Entry 7OHU (electron microscopy, 3.70 A resolution); this record covers chains 1 and B of the 27 polymer chains in the assembly.

Chain 1:
Molecule: 25S rRNA
Organism: Saccharomyces cerevisiae S288C
Sequence (3396 nucleotides; each row starts with the number of its first residue; note: 87 numbers in that range are skipped by the numbering (no residue carries them; nothing is unmodelled there); a row labelled like 990A-990Z holds insertion residues (990A, then the next letters in order)):
     1 GUUUGACCUCAAAUCAGGUAGGAGUACCCGCUGAACUUAAGCAUAUCAAU
    51 AAGCGGAGGAAAAGAAACCAACCGGGAUUGCCUUAGUAACGGCGAGUGAA
   101 GCGGCAAAAGCUCAAAUUUGAAAUCUGGUACCUUCGGUGCCCGAGUUGUA
   151 AUUUGGAGAGGGCAACUUUGGGGCCGUUCCUUGUCUAUGUUCCUUGGAAC
   201 AGGACGUCAUAGAGGGUGAGAAUCCCGUGUGGCGAGGAGUGCGGUUCUUU
   251 GUAAAGUGCCUUCGAAGAGUCGAGUUGUUUGGGAAUGCAGCUCUAAGUGG
   301 GUGGUAAAUUCCAUCUAAAGCUAAAUAUUGGCGAGAGACCGAUAGCGAAC
   351 AAGUACAGUGAUGGAAAGAUGAAAAGAACUUUGAAAAGAGAGUGAAAAAG
   401 UACGUGAAAUUGUUGAAAGGGAAGGGCAUUUGAUCAGACAUGGUGUUUUG
   451 UGCCCUCUGCUCCUUGUGGGUAGGGGAAUCUCGCAUUUCACUGGGCCAGC
   501 AUCAGUUUUGGUGGCAGGAUAAAUCCAUAGGAAUGUAGCUUGCCUCGGUA
   551 AGUAUUAUAGCCUGUGGGAAUACUGCCAGCUGGGACUGAGGACUGCGACG
   601 UAAGUCAAGGAUGCUGGCAUAAUGGUUAUAUGCCGCCCGUCUUGAAACAC
   651 GGACCAAGGAGUCUAACGUCUAUGCGAGUGUUUGGGUGUAAAACCCAUAC
   701 GCGUAAUGAAAGUGAACGUAGGUUGGGGCCUCGCAAGAGGUGCACAAUCG
   751 ACCGAUCCUGAUGUCUUCGGAUGGAUUUGAGUAAGAGCAUAGCUGUUGGG
   801 ACCCGAAAGAUGGUGAACUAUGCCUGAAUAGGGUGAAGCCAGAGGAAACU
   851 CUGGUGGAGGCUCGUAGCGGUUCUGACGUGCAAAUCGAUCGUCGAAUUUG
   901 GGUAUAGGGGCGAAAGACUAAUCGAACCAUCUAGUAGCUGGUUCCUGCCG
   951 AAGUUUCCCUCAGGAUAGCAGAAGCUCGUAUCAGUUUUAU
990A-990Z GAGGUAAAGCGAAUGAUUAGAGGUUC
991A-991Z CGGGGUCGAAAUGACCUUGACCUAUU
992A-992Z CUCAAACUUUAAAUAUGUAAGAAGUC
993A-993I CUUGUUACU
  1060 UAA
  1081 UUGAACGUGGACAUUUGAAUGAAGAGCUUUUAGUGGGCCAUUUUUGGUAA
  1131 GCAGAACUGGCGAUGCGGGAUGAACCGAACGUAGAGUUAAGGUGCCGGAA
  1181 UACACGCUCAUCAGACACCACAAAAGGUGUUAGUUCAUCUAGACAGCCGG
  1231 ACGGUGGCCAUGGAAGUCGGAAUCCGCUAAGGAGUGUGUAACAACUCACC
  1281 GGCCGAAUGAACUAGCCCUGAAAAUGGAUGGCGCUCAAGCGUGUUACCUA
  1331 UACUCUACCGUCAGGGUUGAUAUGAUGCCCUGACGAGUAGGCAGGCGUGG
  1381 AGGUCAGUGACGAAGCCUAGACCGUAAGGUCGGGUCGAACGGCCUCUAGU
  1431 GCAGAUCUUGGUGGUAGUAGCAAAUAUUCAAAUGAGAACUUUGAAGACUG
  1481 AAGUGGGGAAAGGUUCCACGUCAACAGCAGUUGGACGUGGGUUAGUCGAU
  1531 CCUAAGAGAUGGGGAAGCUCCGUUUCAAAGGCCUGAUUUUAUGCAGGCCA
  1581 CCAUCGAAAGGGAAUCCGGUUAAGAUUCCGGAACCUGGAUAUGGAUUCUU
  1631 CACGGUAACGUAACUGAAUGUGGAGACGUCGGCGCGAGCCCUGGGAGGAG
  1681 UUAUCUUUUCUUCUUAACAGCUUAUCACCCCGGAAUUGGUUUAUCCGGAG
  1731 AUGGGGUCUUAUGGCUGGAAGAGGCCAGCACCUUUGCUGGCUCCGGUGCG
  1781 CUUGUGACGGCCCGUGAAAAUCCACAGGAAGGAAUAGUUUUCAUGCCAGG
  1831 UCGUACUGAUAACCGCAGCAGGUCUCCAAGGUGAACAGCCUCUAGUUGAU
  1881 AGAAUAAUGUAGAUAAGGGAAGUCGGCAAAAUAGAUCCGUAACUUCGGGA
  1931 UAAGGAUUGGCUCUAAGGGUCGGGUAGUGAGGGCCUUGGUCAGACGCAGC
  1981 GGGCGUGCUUGUGGACUGCUUGGUGGGGCUUGCUCUGCUAGGCGGACUAC
  2031 UUGCGUGCCUUGUUGUAGACGGCCUUGGUAGGUCUCUUGUAGACCGUCGC
  2081 UUGCUACAAUUAACGAUCAACUUAGAACUGGUACGGACAAGGGGAAUCUG
  2131 ACUGUCUAAUUAAAACAUAGCAUUGCGAUGGUCAGAAAGUGAUGUUGACG
  2181 CAAUGUGAUUUCUGCCCAGUGCUCUGAAUGUCAAAGUGAAGAAAUUCAAC
  2231 CAAGCGCGGGUAAACGGCGGGAGUAACUAUGACUCUCUUAAGGUAGCCAA
  2281 AUGCCUCGUCAUCUAAUUAGUGACGCGCAUGAAUGGAUUAACGAGAUUCC
  2331 CACUGUCCCUAUCUACUAUCUAGCGAAACCACAGCCAAGGGAACGGGCUU
  2381 GGCAGAAUCAGCGGGGAAAGAAGACCCUGUUGAGCUUGACUCUAGUUUGA
  2431 CAUUGUGAAGAGACAUAGAGGGUGUAGAAUAAGUGGGAGCUUCGGCGCCA
  2481 GUGAAAUACCACUACCUUUAUAGUUUCUUUACUUAUUCAAUGAAGCGGAG
  2531 CUGGAAUUCAUUUUCCACGUUCUAGCAUUCAAGGUCCCAUUCGGGGCUGA
  2581 UCCGGGUUGAAGACAUUGUCAGGUGGGGAGUUUGGCUGGGGCGGCACAUC
  2631 UGUUAAACGAUAACGCAGAUGUCCUAAGGGGGGCUCAUGGAGAACAGAAA
  2681 UCUCCAGUAGAACAAAAGGGUAAAAGCCCCCUUGAUUUUGAUUUUCAGUG
  2731 UGAAUACAAACCAUGAAAGUGUGGCCUAUCGAUCCUUUAGUCCCUCGGAA
  2781 UUUGAGGCUAGAGGUGCCAGAAAAGUUACCACAGGGAUAACUGGCUUGUG
  2831 GCAGUCAAGCGUUCAUAGCGACAUUGCUUUUUGAUUCUUCGAUGUCGGCU
  2881 CUUCCUAUCAUACCGAAGCAGAAUUCGGUAAGCGUUGGAUUGUUCACCCA
  2931 CUAAUAGGGAACGUGAGCUGGGUUUAGACCGUCGUGAGACAGGUUAGUUU
  2981 UACCCUACUGAUGAAUGUUACCGCAAUAGUAAUUGAACUUAGUACGAGAG
  3031 GAACAGUUCAUUCGGAUAAUUGGUUUUUGCGGCUGUCUGAUCAGGCAUUG
  3081 CCGCGAAGCUACCAUCCGCUGGAUUAUGGCUGAACGCCUCUAAGUCAGAA
  3131 UCCAUGCUAGAACGCGGUGAUUUCUUUGCUCCACACAAUAUAGAUGGAUA
  3181 CGAAUAAGGCGUCCUUGUGGCGUCGCUGAACCAUAGCAGGCUAGCAACGG
  3231 UGCACUUGGCGGAAAGGCCUUGGGUGCUUGCUGGCGAAUUGCAAUGUCAU
  3281 UUUGCGUGGGGAUAAAUCAUUUGUAUACGACUUAGAUGUACAACGGGGUA
  3331 UUGUAAGCAGUAGAGUAGCCUUGUUGUUACGAUCUGCUGAGAUUAAGCCU
  3381 UUGUUGUCUGAUUUGU
Not modelled in the structure: 40-43, 165, 306-309, 453-473, 636, 660, 762-768, 818-925, 937, 990A-990Z, 991A-991Z, 992A-992Z, 993A-993I, 1081-1097, 1197-1200, 1303-1308, 1432, 1452-2351, 2373, 2397-2823, 2842-2847, 2859-2888, 2916-2984, 2994, 3078-3079, 3130, 3351, 3354-3355, 3377

Chain B:
Protein: 60S ribosomal protein L3
Organism: Saccharomyces cerevisiae (strain ATCC 204508 / S288c)
UniProt: P14126 (RL3_YEAST); residues 1-387 here = UniProt positions 1-387
Sequence (387 residues; numbered 1 to 387; the number before each row is that of its first residue):
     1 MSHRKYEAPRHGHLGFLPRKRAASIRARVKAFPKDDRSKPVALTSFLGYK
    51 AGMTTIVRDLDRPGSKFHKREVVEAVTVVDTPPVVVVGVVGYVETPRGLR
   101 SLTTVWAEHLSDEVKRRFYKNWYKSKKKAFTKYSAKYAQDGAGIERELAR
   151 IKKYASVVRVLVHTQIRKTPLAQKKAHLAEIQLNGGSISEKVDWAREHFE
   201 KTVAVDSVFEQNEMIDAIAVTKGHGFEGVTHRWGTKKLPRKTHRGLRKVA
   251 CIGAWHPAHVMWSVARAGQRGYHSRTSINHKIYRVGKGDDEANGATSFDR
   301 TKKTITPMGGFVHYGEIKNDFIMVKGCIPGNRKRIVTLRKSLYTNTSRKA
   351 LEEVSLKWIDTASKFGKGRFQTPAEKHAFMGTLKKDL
Not modelled in the structure: 1-11, 226-268, 380-382
Swiss-Prot annotation at these positions:
  - modified residue: Ser24 (Phosphoserine), Thr103 (Phosphothreonine), Ser156 (Phosphoserine), His243 (Pros-methylhistidine), Ser297 (Phosphoserine)
  - cross-link (Glycyl lysine isopeptide (Lys-Gly)): Lys39 (interchain with G-Cter in ubiquitin), Lys136 (interchain with G-Cter in ubiquitin)
  - mutagenesis: His243 (H243A: Cells accumulate 35S and 23S pre-rRNA precursors. Cells display defects in translation elongation resulting in decreased translational accuracy)

How chain 1 and chain B interact:
Pairs across the interface (203; chain 1 residue first):
  G2990(1) - Arg19(B)  phosphate contact
  G2990(1) - Lys20(B)  phosphate contact
  G2990(1) - Gln269(B)  hydrogen bond to the phosphate
  A2991(1) - Arg21(B)  salt bridge to the phosphate
  U2992(1) - Arg21(B)  salt bridge to the phosphate
  A3000(1) - Arg117(B)  sugar contact
  A3000(1) - Phe118(B)  hydrogen bond to the sugar
  A3000(1) - Lys120(B)  salt bridge to the phosphate
  C3001(1) - Arg117(B)  sugar contact
  C3001(1) - Phe118(B)  sugar contact
  C3001(1) - Leu178(B)  sugar contact
  C3002(1) - Arg26(B)  salt bridge to the phosphate
  C3002(1) - Leu161(B)  sugar contact
  C3002(1) - Leu178(B)  sugar contact
  C3002(1) - Ala179(B)  phosphate contact
  C3002(1) - Glu180(B)  hydrogen bond to the sugar
  G3003(1) - Arg26(B)  salt bridge to the phosphate
  G3003(1) - Tyr92(B)  hydrogen bond to the sugar
  G3003(1) - Arg159(B)  hydrogen bond to the phosphate
  G3003(1) - Ala179(B)  phosphate contact
  G3003(1) - Glu180(B)  hydrogen bond to the phosphate
  C3004(1) - Gly98(B)  sugar contact
  C3004(1) - Leu99(B)  hydrogen bond to the sugar
  C3004(1) - Arg159(B)  salt bridge to the phosphate
  G3009(1) - Leu14(B)  hydrogen bond to the sugar
  G3009(1) - Gly15(B)  hydrogen bond to the base
  U3010(1) - His13(B)  sugar contact
  U3010(1) - Leu14(B)  sugar contact
  U3010(1) - Gly15(B)  sugar contact
  A3011(1) - His13(B)  stacking on the base
  U3037(1) - Pro63(B)  sugar contact
  U3037(1) - Arg348(B)  salt bridge to the phosphate
  U3038(1) - Arg62(B)  phosphate contact
  U3038(1) - Pro63(B)  sugar contact
  U3038(1) - Gly64(B)  hydrogen bond to the sugar
  U3038(1) - Ser65(B)  hydrogen bond to the phosphate
  U3038(1) - Lys66(B)  sugar contact
  U3038(1) - Arg348(B)  phosphate contact
  C3039(1) - Arg62(B)  salt bridge to the phosphate
  C3039(1) - Ser65(B)  phosphate contact
  G3044(1) - His13(B)  sugar contact
  G3045(1) - Phe16(B)  sugar contact
  G3045(1) - Arg275(B)  hydrogen bond to the sugar
  A3046(1) - Thr221(B)  sugar contact
  A3046(1) - Arg275(B)  salt bridge to the phosphate
  A3046(1) - Cys327(B)  base contact
  A3046(1) - Pro329(B)  sugar contact
  A3046(1) - Gly330(B)  phosphate contact
  U3047(1) - Met53(B)  sugar contact
  U3047(1) - Thr221(B)  hydrogen bond to the phosphate
  U3047(1) - Lys222(B)  hydrogen bond to the phosphate
  U3047(1) - Cys327(B)  hydrogen bond to the sugar
  U3047(1) - Gly330(B)  phosphate contact
  A3049(1) - Met53(B)  sugar contact
  A3049(1) - Thr55(B)  hydrogen bond to the sugar
  A3049(1) - Ala75(B)  base contact
  A3049(1) - Lys364(B)  phosphate contact
  A3086(1) - Lys367(B)  salt bridge to the phosphate
  C3096(1) - His280(B)  sugar contact
  C3096(1) - Lys325(B)  hydrogen bond to the phosphate
  C3096(1) - Gly326(B)  sugar contact
  C3097(1) - Ile278(B)  hydrogen bond to the sugar
  C3097(1) - Asn279(B)  phosphate contact
  C3097(1) - Lys325(B)  salt bridge to the phosphate
  C3097(1) - Lys349(B)  salt bridge to the phosphate
  G3098(1) - Ile278(B)  sugar contact
  G3098(1) - Asn279(B)  hydrogen bond to the phosphate
  C3099(1) - Ile278(B)  sugar contact
  C3099(1) - Tyr343(B)  hydrogen bond to the phosphate
  U3100(1) - Tyr343(B)  phosphate contact
  U3100(1) - Asn345(B)  phosphate contact
  G3136(1) - Ala31(B)  phosphate contact
  G3136(1) - Leu342(B)  phosphate contact
  C3137(1) - Gly15(B)  base contact
  C3137(1) - Phe16(B)  sugar contact
  C3137(1) - Lys30(B)  phosphate contact
  C3137(1) - Ala31(B)  phosphate contact
  C3137(1) - Thr276(B)  hydrogen bond to the phosphate
  C3137(1) - Arg339(B)  salt bridge to the phosphate
  U3138(1) - Gly15(B)  sugar contact
  U3138(1) - Phe16(B)  hydrogen bond to the sugar
  U3138(1) - Lys30(B)  salt bridge to the phosphate
  U3138(1) - Ile218(B)  phosphate contact
  U3138(1) - Ser274(B)  hydrogen bond to the phosphate
  U3138(1) - Thr276(B)  hydrogen bond to the phosphate
  A3139(1) - Lys20(B)  sugar contact
  A3139(1) - Lys30(B)  salt bridge to the phosphate
  A3139(1) - Ser274(B)  hydrogen bond to the phosphate
  G3140(1) - Lys20(B)  salt bridge to the phosphate
  G3140(1) - Arg28(B)  base contact
  G3140(1) - Lys30(B)  base contact
  G3146(1) - Arg100(B)  hydrogen bond to the sugar
  G3146(1) - Ser101(B)  hydrogen bond to the base
  G3147(1) - Arg100(B)  salt bridge to the phosphate
  G3147(1) - Ser101(B)  hydrogen bond to the sugar
  G3147(1) - Leu102(B)  sugar contact
  G3147(1) - Thr103(B)  sugar contact
  G3147(1) - Thr104(B)  hydrogen bond to the sugar
  U3148(1) - Thr104(B)  hydrogen bond to the sugar
  U3148(1) - Trp106(B)  hydrogen bond to the sugar
  U3148(1) - Phe130(B)  sugar contact
  G3149(1) - Phe130(B)  sugar contact
  G3149(1) - Tyr133(B)  phosphate contact
  A3150(1) - Lys128(B)  sugar contact
  A3150(1) - Thr131(B)  phosphate contact
  A3150(1) - Lys132(B)  hydrogen bond to the phosphate
  U3151(1) - Lys132(B)  salt bridge to the phosphate
  G3241(1) - Lys153(B)  salt bridge to the phosphate
  G3242(1) - Val93(B)  sugar contact
  G3242(1) - Arg100(B)  base contact
  G3242(1) - Arg150(B)  hydrogen bond to the base
  G3242(1) - Tyr154(B)  sugar contact
  A3243(1) - Glu94(B)  sugar contact
  A3243(1) - Thr95(B)  sugar contact
  A3243(1) - Pro96(B)  sugar contact
  A3244(1) - Thr95(B)  phosphate contact
  A3244(1) - Arg97(B)  salt bridge to the phosphate
  A3244(1) - Arg100(B)  salt bridge to the phosphate
  A3245(1) - Arg150(B)  base contact
  A3245(1) - Tyr154(B)  hydrogen bond to the base
  A3292(1) - Lys132(B)  hydrogen bond to the sugar
  A3294(1) - Lys126(B)  salt bridge to the phosphate
  A3294(1) - Lys128(B)  salt bridge to the phosphate
  A3295(1) - Tyr119(B)  sugar contact
  A3295(1) - Ser125(B)  phosphate contact
  A3295(1) - Lys126(B)  hydrogen bond to the phosphate
  A3295(1) - Lys127(B)  hydrogen bond to the phosphate
  A3295(1) - Lys128(B)  hydrogen bond to the phosphate
  A3296(1) - Tyr119(B)  phosphate contact
  A3296(1) - Lys120(B)  hydrogen bond to the phosphate
  A3296(1) - Asn121(B)  hydrogen bond to the phosphate
  U3297(1) - Lys120(B)  phosphate contact
  U3297(1) - Asn121(B)  hydrogen bond to the phosphate
  U3297(1) - Lys124(B)  base contact
  C3298(1) - Lys124(B)  base contact
  A3299(1) - Tyr123(B)  hydrogen bond to the base
  U3304(1) - Leu171(B)  base contact
  U3304(1) - Gln173(B)  base contact
  U3304(1) - His313(B)  salt bridge to the phosphate
  U3304(1) - Asn331(B)  hydrogen bond to the sugar
  U3304(1) - Arg332(B)  sugar contact
  U3304(1) - Lys333(B)  salt bridge to the phosphate
  U3304(1) - Arg334(B)  hydrogen bond to the phosphate
  A3305(1) - Lys222(B)  phosphate contact
  A3305(1) - Gly223(B)  hydrogen bond to the phosphate
  A3305(1) - Asn331(B)  phosphate contact
  A3305(1) - Arg334(B)  salt bridge to the phosphate
  U3306(1) - Gly223(B)  phosphate contact
  U3306(1) - His224(B)  phosphate contact
  U3306(1) - Gly225(B)  hydrogen bond to the phosphate
  A3307(1) - Gly225(B)  phosphate contact
  G3309(1) - Arg21(B)  base contact
  A3310(1) - Arg21(B)  hydrogen bond to the base
  U3312(1) - Ile25(B)  sugar contact
  U3313(1) - Gln173(B)  hydrogen bond to the sugar
  U3313(1) - Lys175(B)  salt bridge to the phosphate
  A3314(1) - Arg116(B)  phosphate contact
  A3314(1) - Ala172(B)  sugar contact
  A3314(1) - Gln173(B)  phosphate contact
  A3314(1) - Lys174(B)  sugar contact
  A3314(1) - Lys175(B)  phosphate contact
  G3315(1) - Arg116(B)  salt bridge to the phosphate
  G3315(1) - Trp122(B)  phosphate contact
  G3315(1) - Tyr123(B)  base contact
  A3316(1) - Tyr123(B)  base contact
  A3316(1) - Lys124(B)  hydrogen bond to the base
  G3328(1) - Gly309(B)  base contact
  U3329(1) - Met308(B)  phosphate contact
  U3329(1) - Gly309(B)  sugar contact
  U3329(1) - Ser363(B)  hydrogen bond to the sugar
  U3329(1) - Pro373(B)  phosphate contact
  A3330(1) - Met308(B)  phosphate contact
  A3330(1) - Ser363(B)  phosphate contact
  A3330(1) - Phe365(B)  hydrogen bond to the sugar
  A3330(1) - Gly366(B)  sugar contact
  A3330(1) - Lys367(B)  phosphate contact
  A3330(1) - Arg369(B)  hydrogen bond to the phosphate
  A3330(1) - Lys376(B)  salt bridge to the phosphate
  U3331(1) - Lys367(B)  phosphate contact
  U3331(1) - Arg369(B)  salt bridge to the phosphate
  C3367(1) - Lys384(B)  phosphate contact
  U3368(1) - Lys384(B)  phosphate contact
  G3369(1) - Phe379(B)  stacking on the base
  G3369(1) - Leu383(B)  base contact
  A3370(1) - Leu383(B)  phosphate contact
  A3370(1) - Lys384(B)  hydrogen bond to the phosphate
  A3370(1) - Lys385(B)  phosphate contact
  G3371(1) - Lys385(B)  phosphate contact
  A3375(1) - Phe365(B)  base contact
  C3378(1) - Phe311(B)  hydrogen bond to the sugar
  C3378(1) - Val312(B)  sugar contact
  C3378(1) - His313(B)  salt bridge to the phosphate
  C3378(1) - Phe365(B)  base contact
  C3379(1) - Gly309(B)  sugar contact
  C3379(1) - Phe311(B)  sugar contact
  C3379(1) - His313(B)  phosphate contact
  C3379(1) - Tyr314(B)  sugar contact
  C3379(1) - Gly315(B)  phosphate contact
  C3379(1) - Glu316(B)  hydrogen bond to the sugar
  U3389(1) - Tyr123(B)  base contact
  G3390(1) - Tyr123(B)  base contact
  G3390(1) - Lys124(B)  hydrogen bond to the base
  A3391(1) - Lys124(B)  base contact
Interface residues without a listed pair, chain 1 (88 interface residues in all): U2989, A3005, G3036, A3048, U3051, G3088, U3095, C3145, U3293, C3311, U3319, A3320, C3321, U3380
Interface residues without a listed pair, chain B (125 interface residues in all): Pro18, Ala22, Ala23, Lys50, Thr54, Ala129, Arg167, Pro170, Tyr272, His273, Ser277, Ile328, Leu387

Summary:
Chain 1 and chain B form an interface of 88 and 125 residues respectively; the contacts include 56 hydrogen
bonds, 31 salt bridges and 2 aromatic stacking contacts. Among the polar pairs are G3009(1)-Gly15(B),
G3146(1)-Ser101(B) and G3242(1)-Arg150(B). UniProt lists one mutagenesis site on chain B.
Chain 1 is 25S rRNA (Saccharomyces cerevisiae S288C) and chain B is 60S ribosomal protein L3 (Saccharomyces
cerevisiae (strain ATCC 204508 / S288c)); the structure, Nog1-TAP associated immature ribosomal particles from
S. cerevisiae after rpL2 expression shut down, population B, was determined by electron microscopy, deposited
together with 7OF1 and 7OHY.
